Entry 7XFC (electron microscopy, 2.90 A resolution); this record covers chains D and I of the 10 polymer chains in the assembly.

[Chain D]
Protein: Histone H2B 1.1
Organism: Xenopus laevis
Reference sequence: P02281 (H2B11_XENLA); residues -3 to 122 here correspond to UniProt positions 1-126 (UniProt number = residue number + 4)
Amino-acid sequence (126 residues; row label = number of the first residue in the row; numbers below 1 keep their minus sign (Met-3 is residue -3)):
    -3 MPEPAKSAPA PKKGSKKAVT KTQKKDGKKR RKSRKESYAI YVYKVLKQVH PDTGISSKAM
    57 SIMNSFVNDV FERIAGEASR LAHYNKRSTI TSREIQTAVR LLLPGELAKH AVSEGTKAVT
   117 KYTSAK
Not modelled in the structure: -3 to 30
Swiss-Prot annotation at these positions:
  - modified residue: Lys2 (N6-acetyllysine), Lys9 (N6-acetyllysine), Ser11 (Phosphoserine), Lys12 (N6-acetyllysine), Lys17 (N6-acetyllysine)
  - glycosylation: Ser109 (O-linked (GlcNAc) serine)
  - cross-link: Lys117 (Glycyl lysine isopeptide (Lys-Gly) (interchain with G-Cter in ubiquitin))

[Chain I]
Molecule: 152-nt DNA strand
Organism: Xenopus laevis
Sequence (152 nucleotides; row label = number of the first residue in the row; numbers below 1 keep their minus sign (DA-77 is residue -77)):
   -77 ATGCACAGGA TGTATATATC TGACACGTGC CTGGAGACTA GGGAGTAITC CCCTTGGCGG
   -17 TTAAAACGCG GGGGACAGCG CGTACGTGCG TTTAAGCGGT GCTAGAGCTG TCTACGACCA
    43 ATTGAGCGGC CTCGGCACCG GGATTCTCCA GG
Not modelled in the structure: -77 to -71, 73-74

[Interface between chain D and chain I]
Contacting residue pairs (12; chain D residue first):
  Tyr39(D) - DA-53(I)  sugar contact
  Tyr39(D) - DC-52(I)  hydrogen bond to the phosphate
  Gly50(D) - DA-53(I)  phosphate contact
  Ile51(D) - DC-54(I)  sugar contact
  Ile51(D) - DA-53(I)  hydrogen bond to the phosphate
  Ser52(D) - DC-54(I)  phosphate contact
  Ser53(D) - DC-54(I)  hydrogen bond to the phosphate
  Arg83(D) - DA-34(I)  phosphate contact
  Arg83(D) - DG-33(I)  salt bridge to the phosphate
  Ser84(D) - DG-35(I)  sugar contact
  Ser84(D) - DA-34(I)  hydrogen bond to the phosphate
  Thr85(D) - DA-34(I)  hydrogen bond to the phosphate
Also at the interface, not in a pair above, chain D (10 interface residues in all): Glu32, Lys82
Also at the interface, not in a pair above, chain I (7 interface residues in all): DG-45

[In short]
Chain D and chain I form an interface of 10 and 7 residues respectively; the contacts include 5 hydrogen bonds
and 1 salt bridge. Polar pairs include Tyr39(D)-DC-52(I), Ile51(D)-DA-53(I) and Ser53(D)-DC-54(I).
Here chain D is Histone H2B 1.1 and chain I is a 152-nt DNA strand, both from Xenopus laevis. Entry 7XFC
(Structure of nucleosome-DI complex (-30I, Apo state)) was determined by electron microscopy (same publication
as 7XFH, 7XFI, 7XFJ, 7XFL, 7XFM and 7XFN).
